PDB entry 5Y4Q | X-ray diffraction, 2.07 A resolution | chains A and B

# Chain A (and B)
Molecule: Spermidine synthase, putative
Organism: Trypanosoma cruzi (strain CL Brener)
Notes: EC 2.5.1.16; chain B of this document is another copy of the same molecule, construct and numbering; everything in this record applies to it too
UniProt: Q4DA73 (Q4DA73_TRYCC); residue numbers follow UniProt; this construct covers 1-296
Amino-acid sequence (304 residues; numbered -7 to 296; the number before each row is that of its first residue; numbers below 1 keep their minus sign (Met-7 is residue -7)):
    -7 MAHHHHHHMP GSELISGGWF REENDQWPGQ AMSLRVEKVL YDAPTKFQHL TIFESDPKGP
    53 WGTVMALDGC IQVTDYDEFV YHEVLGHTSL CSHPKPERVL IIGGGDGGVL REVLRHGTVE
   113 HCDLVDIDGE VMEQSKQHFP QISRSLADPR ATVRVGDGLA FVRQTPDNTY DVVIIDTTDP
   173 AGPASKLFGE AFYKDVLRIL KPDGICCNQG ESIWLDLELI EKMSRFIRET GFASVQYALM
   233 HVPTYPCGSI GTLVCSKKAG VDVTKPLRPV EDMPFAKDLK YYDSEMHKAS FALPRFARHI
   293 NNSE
Unresolved in the structure: -7 to 9, 171-182, 295-296 (chain B: -7 to 4, 171-175, 180-182, 238-240, 295-296)
Differences from the reference sequence: expression tag (-7 to 0)
Ligand contacts:
  - N-(4-methoxyphenyl)quinolin-4-amine (8OF): Glu14, Met24, Leu26, Trp53, Ile63, Gln64, Thr66, Asp69, Tyr73, Gln201, Val234, Thr236, Tyr237, Pro238, Ile242
  - S4M (5'-[(S)-(3-aminopropyl)(methyl)-lambda~4~-sulfanyl]-5'-deoxyadenosine): Gln40, Leu59, Gln64, Val65, Tyr73, His74, Ile94, Gly95, Gly96, Gly97, Asp98, Val117, Asp118, Ile119, Asp120, Val123, Gly148, Asp149, Gly150, Asp168, Thr169, Thr170
What the authors report for this chain:
  - binding site for N-(4-methoxyphenyl)quinolin-4-amine: Glu14, Asp69
  - binding site for N-(4-methoxyphenyl)quinolin-4-amine: Ile63, Tyr237 (from molecular simulation)

# Interface between chain A and chain B
Contacting residue pairs (93; chain A residue first):
  Trp11(A) - Arg13(B)
  Trp11(A) - Glu15(B)
  Trp11(A) - Gly21(B)
  Trp11(A) - Gln22(B)
  Trp11(A) - Ala23(B)
  Arg13(A) - Trp11(B)
  Glu15(A) - Trp11(B)
  Trp19(A) - Pro52(B)  hydrophobic
  Trp19(A) - Trp53(B)  hydrophobic
  Pro20(A) - Asp48(B)
  Pro20(A) - Lys50(B)
  Pro20(A) - Gly51(B)
  Gly21(A) - Trp11(B)
  Gly21(A) - Ser25(B)
  Gly21(A) - Leu26(B)
  Gly21(A) - Arg27(B)  hydrogen bond (backbone-backbone)
  Gly21(A) - Asp48(B)
  Gln22(A) - Trp11(B)
  Gln22(A) - Ser25(B)
  Gln22(A) - Leu26(B)
  Gln22(A) - Trp53(B)
  Ala23(A) - Trp11(B)
  Ala23(A) - Met24(B)
  Ala23(A) - Ser25(B)  hydrogen bond (backbone-backbone)
  Met24(A) - Gln22(B)
  Met24(A) - Ala23(B)
  Met24(A) - Met24(B)  hydrophobic
  Ser25(A) - Gly21(B)
  Ser25(A) - Gln22(B)
  Ser25(A) - Ala23(B)  hydrogen bond (backbone-backbone)
  Leu26(A) - Gly21(B)
  Leu26(A) - Gln22(B)
  Arg27(A) - Gly21(B)  hydrogen bond (backbone-backbone)
  Asp48(A) - Pro20(B)
  Asp48(A) - Gly21(B)
  Lys50(A) - Pro20(B)
  Gly51(A) - Pro20(B)
  Pro52(A) - Trp19(B)
  Trp53(A) - Gln22(B)
  Tyr68(A) - Trp206(B)  hydrogen bond (side chain-backbone)
  Phe71(A) - Trp206(B)  hydrophobic
  Phe71(A) - Phe288(B)  hydrophobic
  Val72(A) - Trp206(B)  hydrophobic
  Trp206(A) - Tyr68(B)
  Trp206(A) - Phe71(B)  hydrophobic
  Trp206(A) - Val72(B)  hydrophobic
  Trp206(A) - His233(B)
  Trp206(A) - Pro235(B)
  Leu207(A) - Pro52(B)  hydrophobic
  Leu207(A) - Tyr68(B)  hydrogen bond (backbone-side chain)
  Leu231(A) - His233(B)
  Met232(A) - His233(B)
  His233(A) - Trp206(B)
  His233(A) - Leu231(B)
  His233(A) - Met232(B)
  His233(A) - His233(B)  hydrogen bond
  Pro235(A) - Trp19(B)
  Pro235(A) - Trp206(B)
  Thr236(A) - Trp19(B)
  Thr236(A) - Gln22(B)  hydrogen bond
  Tyr237(A) - Pro235(B)
  Gly240(A) - Pro235(B)
  Ala268(A) - Arg287(B)
  Lys269(A) - Arg287(B)  hydrogen bond (backbone-side chain)
  Leu271(A) - Arg287(B)  hydrogen bond (backbone-side chain)
  Lys272(A) - Arg287(B)  hydrogen bond (backbone-backbone)
  Lys272(A) - Phe288(B)  hydrogen bond (backbone-backbone)
  Tyr273(A) - Pro286(B)  hydrophobic
  Tyr273(A) - Arg287(B)  hydrogen bond (backbone-backbone)
  Asp275(A) - Arg287(B)
  Asp275(A) - Arg290(B)  salt bridge
  Glu277(A) - Ala284(B)
  Glu277(A) - Arg290(B)  salt bridge
  Met278(A) - Ala284(B)
  Met278(A) - Leu285(B)
  Met278(A) - Pro286(B)
  Ala281(A) - Ala281(B)
  Ala281(A) - Ala284(B)  hydrophobic
  Ala284(A) - Glu277(B)
  Ala284(A) - Met278(B)
  Ala284(A) - Ala281(B)  hydrophobic
  Leu285(A) - Met278(B)
  Pro286(A) - Tyr273(B)  hydrophobic
  Pro286(A) - Met278(B)
  Arg287(A) - Ala268(B)
  Arg287(A) - Lys269(B)  hydrogen bond (side chain-backbone)
  Arg287(A) - Leu271(B)  hydrogen bond (side chain-backbone)
  Arg287(A) - Lys272(B)
  Arg287(A) - Tyr273(B)  hydrogen bond (backbone-backbone)
  Arg287(A) - Tyr274(B)
  Arg287(A) - Asp275(B)
  Phe288(A) - Phe71(B)  hydrophobic
  Phe288(A) - Lys272(B)  hydrogen bond (backbone-backbone)
Other interface residues (no listed pair), chain A (46 interface residues in all): Val234, Pro238, Tyr274
Other interface residues (no listed pair), chain B (45 interface residues in all): Val234, Thr236, Tyr237, Phe283

# Overview
46 residues of chain A face 45 of chain B across their interface; the contacts include 17 hydrogen bonds and 2
salt bridges. Among the polar pairs are Asp275(A)-Arg290(B), Glu277(A)-Arg290(B) and Tyr68(A)-Trp206(B). Chain
A binds compound S4M and N-(4-methoxyphenyl)quinolin-4-amine. The paper reports a binding site for
N-(4-methoxyphenyl)quinolin-4-amine at Glu14(A), Asp69(A) and Ile63(A) among others.
Chain A and chain B are both Spermidine synthase, putative (Trypanosoma cruzi (strain CL Brener)); the
structure, Crystal structure of Trypanosoma cruzi spermidine synthase in complex with
N-(4-methoxyphenyl)quinolin-4-amine, was determined by X-ray diffraction together with 5Y4P from the same
study.
